Entry 3SOJ (X-ray diffraction, 1.00 A resolution); this record covers chain A.

[Chain A]
Molecule: PilE
From: Francisella tularensis subsp. tularensis
Reference sequence: Q5NGF6 (Q5NGF6_FRATT); residues 28-138 here correspond to UniProt positions 36-146 (UniProt number = residue number + 8)
Chain sequence (115 residues; numbered 24 to 138; the number before each row is that of its first residue):
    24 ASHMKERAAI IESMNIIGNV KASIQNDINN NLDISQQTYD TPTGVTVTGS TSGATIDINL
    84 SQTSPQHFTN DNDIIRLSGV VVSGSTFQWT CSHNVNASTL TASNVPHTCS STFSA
Unresolved in the structure: 24
Sequence notes: expression tag (24-27)
Cystine bridges: Cys114-Cys132

[In short]
Chain A is PilE (Francisella tularensis subsp. tularensis); the structure, Francisella tularensis pilin PilE,
was determined by X-ray diffraction together with 3SOK from the same study.
